Entry 6U9D (X-ray diffraction, 3.19 A resolution); this record covers chains K and L of the 16 polymer chains in the assembly.

[Chain K (and L)]
Name: Acetolactate synthase small subunit, mitochondrial
From: Saccharomyces cerevisiae
Notes: chain L of this document is another copy of the same molecule, construct and numbering; everything in this record applies to it too
Reference sequence: B3LU66 (B3LU66_YEAS1); residues 41-309 here = UniProt positions 41-309
Chain sequence (297 residues; numbered 13 to 309; the number before each row is that of its first residue):
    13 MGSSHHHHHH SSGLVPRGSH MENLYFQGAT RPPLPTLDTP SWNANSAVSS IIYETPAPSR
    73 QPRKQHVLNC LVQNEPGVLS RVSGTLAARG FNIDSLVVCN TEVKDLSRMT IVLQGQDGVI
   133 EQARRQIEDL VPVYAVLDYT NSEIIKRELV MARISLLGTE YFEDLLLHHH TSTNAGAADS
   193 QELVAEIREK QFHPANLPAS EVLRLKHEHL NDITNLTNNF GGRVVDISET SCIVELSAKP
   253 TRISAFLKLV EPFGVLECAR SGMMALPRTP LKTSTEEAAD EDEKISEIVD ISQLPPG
Not modelled in the structure: 13-41, 184-192, 296-309 (chain L: 13-40, 296-309)
Differences from the reference sequence: initiating methionine (13); expression tag (14-40)
Small-molecule neighbours:
  - ATP (adenosine-5'-triphosphate), molecule 1: Glu155, Arg159, Lys251, Arg254, Arg280, Leu283
  - ATP, molecule 2: Asn231, Phe232, Gly233, Lys251, Arg254, Ala257, Leu261
  - ATP, molecule 3: Val236, Val237, Asp238, Ile239

[How chain K and chain L interact]
Pairs across the interface - 78 pairs, chain K then chain L:
  Leu91(K) with Ser95(L); Leu108(L), hydrophobic
  Ser92(K) with Ser95(L), hydrogen bond; Gly96(L)
  Ser95(K) with Ser92(L), hydrogen bond
  Gly96(K) with Ser92(L)
  Leu108(K) with Leu91(L), hydrophobic
  Cys111(K) with Arg272(L)
  Asn112(K) with Arg272(L), hydrogen bond (backbone-backbone)
  Thr113(K) with Cys270(L)
  Glu114(K) with Leu259(L); Cys270(L); Arg272(L), salt bridge
  Arg120(K) with Glu269(L), salt bridge
  Ile157(K) with Met163(L); Val237(L), hydrophobic; Asp238(L); Ile245(L), hydrophobic
  Arg159(K) with Met163(L); Arg235(L); Val237(L); Glu247(L), salt bridge
  Leu161(K) with Leu161(L), hydrophobic
  Met163(K) with Ile157(L), hydrophobic; Arg159(L); Leu278(L)
  Arg165(K) with Leu278(L); Pro279(L), hydrogen bond (side chain-backbone)
  Gly233(K) with Arg235(L)
  Arg235(K) with Arg159(L); Gly233(L); Ser249(L), hydrogen bond (side chain-backbone)
  Val237(K) with Ile157(L), hydrophobic; Arg159(L); Arg280(L)
  Asp238(K) with Ile157(L); Arg280(L), salt bridge
  Ile245(K) with Ile157(L), hydrophobic; Leu278(L), hydrophobic; Pro279(L)
  Glu247(K) with Arg159(L), salt bridge; Ser249(L), hydrogen bond
  Ser249(K) with Leu161(L); Arg235(L), hydrogen bond (backbone-side chain); Glu247(L); Ser249(L)
  Leu259(K) with Glu114(L)
  Glu269(K) with Arg120(L), salt bridge; Leu278(L); Pro279(L)
  Cys270(K) with Thr113(L); Glu114(L)
  Ala271(K) with Cys111(L), hydrophobic; Met276(L)
  Arg272(K) with Cys111(L); Asn112(L), hydrogen bond (backbone-backbone); Glu114(L), salt bridge
  Ser273(K) with Val110(L); Met276(L)
  Met276(K) with Leu161(L); Met163(L); Ala271(L); Ser273(L)
  Ala277(K) with Met163(L)
  Leu278(K) with Met163(L); Glu269(L); Ala271(L), hydrophobic
  Pro279(K) with Arg165(L), hydrogen bond (backbone-side chain); Ile245(L); Glu269(L)
  Arg280(K) with Arg165(L); Val237(L), hydrogen bond (side chain-backbone); Asp238(L)
  Thr281(K) with Arg165(L), hydrogen bond; Asp238(L), hydrogen bond (backbone-side chain); Ser240(L); Ser243(L), hydrogen bond
  Leu283(K) with Glu241(L)
Interface residues without a listed pair, chain K (42 interface residues in all): Val110, Tyr151, Glu160, Ala164, Ile239, Ser240, Glu241
Interface residues without a listed pair, chain L (44 interface residues in all): Val109, Glu160, Val162, Ala164, Ile239, Gly274, Thr281, Leu283

[Overview]
42 residues of chain K face 44 of chain L across their interface, with 13 hydrogen bonds and 7 salt bridges.
Polar pairs include Glu114(K)-Arg272(L), Arg120(K)-Glu269(L) and Arg159(K)-Glu247(L). Chain K binds 3 copies
of ATP.
Both chains are Acetolactate synthase small subunit, mitochondrial (Saccharomyces cerevisiae). Entry 6U9D
(Saccharomyces cerevisiae acetohydroxyacid synthase) was determined by X-ray diffraction, deposited together
with 6U9H, 6VZ8 and 6WO1.
